Entry 3J9I (electron microscopy, 3.30 A resolution); this record covers chains Z and N of the 28 polymer chains in the assembly.

# Chain Z (and N)
Name: Proteasome subunit beta
From: Thermoplasma acidophilum
Notes: EC 3.4.25.1; chain N of this document is another copy of the same molecule, construct and numbering; everything in this record applies to it too
UniProtKB: P28061 (PSB_THEAC); residues 1-203 here correspond to UniProt positions 9-211 (UniProt number = residue number + 8)
Sequence (203 residues; row label = number of the first residue in the row):
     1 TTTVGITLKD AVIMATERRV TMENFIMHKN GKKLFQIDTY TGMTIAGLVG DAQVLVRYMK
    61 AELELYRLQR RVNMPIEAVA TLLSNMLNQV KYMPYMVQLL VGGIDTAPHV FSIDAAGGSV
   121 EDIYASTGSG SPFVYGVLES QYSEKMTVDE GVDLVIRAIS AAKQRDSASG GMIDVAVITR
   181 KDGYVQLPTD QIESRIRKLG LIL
UniProt features mapped onto this chain:
  - active site: Thr1 (Nucleophile)

# How chain Z and chain N interact
Contacting residue pairs (23):
  Tyr124(Z) - Arg165(N)  hydrogen bond
  Pro132(Z) - Pro132(N)  hydrophobic
  Pro132(Z) - Phe133(N)
  Phe133(Z) - Pro132(N)
  Phe133(Z) - Tyr135(N)  hydrophobic
  Phe133(Z) - Gly136(N)
  Tyr135(Z) - Phe133(N)  hydrophobic
  Tyr135(Z) - Arg165(N)
  Gly136(Z) - Phe133(N)
  Val137(Z) - Val137(N)
  Val137(Z) - Ser140(N)
  Glu139(Z) - Ala161(N)
  Glu139(Z) - Gln164(N)
  Glu139(Z) - Arg165(N)  salt bridge
  Ser140(Z) - Val137(N)
  Ser140(Z) - Arg157(N)  hydrogen bond (backbone-side chain)
  Gln141(Z) - Gln141(N)
  Arg157(Z) - Ser140(N)  hydrogen bond (side chain-backbone)
  Ala161(Z) - Glu139(N)
  Gln164(Z) - Glu139(N)
  Arg165(Z) - Tyr124(N)  hydrogen bond
  Arg165(Z) - Tyr135(N)
  Arg165(Z) - Glu139(N)  salt bridge

# Overview
The chain Z/chain N interface involves 13 residues from each chain; the contacts include 4 hydrogen bonds and
2 salt bridges. Among the polar pairs are Glu139(Z)-Arg165(N), Tyr124(Z)-Arg165(N) and Ser140(Z)-Arg157(N).
UniProt lists active-site residue Thr1(Z) on chain Z.
Chain Z and chain N are both Proteasome subunit beta (Thermoplasma acidophilum); the structure, Thermoplasma
acidophilum 20S proteasome, was determined by electron microscopy.
